4N53 - chains A and D of the 4 polymer chains in the assembly; structure by X-ray diffraction, 3.31 A resolution.

[Chain A]
Name: Capsid protein VP1
Organism: Enterovirus A71
UniProt: S5QA87 (S5QA87_9ENTO); numbering as in UniProt (aligned over 1-297)
Sequence (297 residues; row label = number of the first residue in the row):
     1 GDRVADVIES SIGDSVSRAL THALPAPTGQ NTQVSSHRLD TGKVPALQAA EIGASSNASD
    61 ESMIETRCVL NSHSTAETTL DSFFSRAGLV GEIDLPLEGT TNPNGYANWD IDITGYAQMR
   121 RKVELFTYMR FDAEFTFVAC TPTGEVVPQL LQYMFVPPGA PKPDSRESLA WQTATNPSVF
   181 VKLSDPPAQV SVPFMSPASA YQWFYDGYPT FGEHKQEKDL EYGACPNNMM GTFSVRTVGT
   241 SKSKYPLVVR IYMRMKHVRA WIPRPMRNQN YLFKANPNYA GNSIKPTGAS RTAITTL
Residues lining bound ligands: sphingosine (SPH): Ile111, Asp112, Ile113, Thr114, Phe135, Phe137, Phe155, Val192, Met195, Tyr201, Trp203, Gly223, Asn228, Met230, Phe233, Met253, Ala275

[Chain D]
Name: Capsid protein VP4
Organism: Enterovirus A71
UniProt: S6C3M9 (S6C3M9_9ENTO); numbering as in UniProt (aligned over 1-69)
Sequence (69 residues; row label = number of the first residue in the row):
     1 MGSQVSTQRS GSHENSNSAT EGSTINYTTI NYYKDSYAAT AGKQSLKQDP DKFANPVKDI
    61 FTEMAAPLK
Disordered / not traced: 1-11

[Chain A / chain D interface]
Residue-residue contacts (63; chain A residue first):
  Thr21(A) with Asp49(D), hydrogen bond; Asp51(D); Lys52(D)
  His22(A) with Asp49(D)
  Ala23(A) with Lys47(D), hydrogen bond (backbone-side chain); Gln48(D); Asp49(D)
  Leu24(A) with Lys47(D); Gln48(D), hydrogen bond (backbone-backbone)
  Pro25(A) with Leu46(D); Lys47(D)
  Ala26(A) with Leu46(D), hydrogen bond (backbone-backbone); Gln48(D)
  Pro27(A) with Leu46(D), hydrophobic
  Arg38(A) with Met64(D)
  Gly42(A) with Met64(D)
  Lys43(A) with Met64(D)
  Val44(A) with Glu63(D); Met64(D), hydrogen bond (backbone-backbone); Ala65(D)
  Pro45(A) with Glu63(D)
  Leu47(A) with Pro67(D)
  Gln48(A) with Pro67(D)
  Ala49(A) with Pro67(D); Leu68(D), hydrophobic
  Ile52(A) with Val57(D), hydrophobic; Leu68(D), hydrophobic
  Ala54(A) with Ala54(D); Asn55(D); Val57(D), hydrophobic
  Ser55(A) with Ala54(D), hydrogen bond (backbone-backbone)
  Asn57(A) with Glu63(D)
  Ala58(A) with Glu63(D)
  Ser59(A) with Glu63(D), hydrogen bond (backbone-side chain)
  Ser62(A) with Glu63(D), hydrogen bond
  Thr75(A) with Leu46(D); Gln48(D)
  Ala76(A) with Leu46(D), hydrophobic
  Thr79(A) with Gln44(D), hydrogen bond; Leu46(D)
  Asp81(A) with Tyr27(D); Ala41(D); Gln44(D)
  Ser85(A) with Ala41(D)
  Arg130(A) with Ala19(D), hydrogen bond (side chain-backbone)
  Phe131(A) with Ala19(D)
  Asp132(A) with Ser18(D); Ala19(D), hydrogen bond (side chain-backbone); Tyr37(D)
  Ser191(A) with Ala38(D)
  Pro193(A) with Tyr37(D)
  Lys256(A) with Tyr37(D); Ala38(D), hydrogen bond (side chain-backbone); Ala39(D), hydrogen bond (side chain-backbone)
  His257(A) with Ser18(D); Ala19(D); Tyr37(D); Ala39(D), hydrogen bond (side chain-backbone); Thr40(D), hydrogen bond (side chain-backbone)
  Val258(A) with Tyr27(D)
  Arg259(A) with Ser23(D); Ile25(D)
  Pro263(A) with Phe53(D)
Interface residues without a listed pair, chain A (43 interface residues in all): Leu20, Gly53, Val192, Phe194, Arg254, Trp261
Interface residues without a listed pair, chain D (32 interface residues in all): Thr20, Ser36, Pro56, Lys58, Phe61, Thr62

[In short]
The interface between chain A and chain D involves 43 residues on one side and 32 on the other; the contacts
include 15 hydrogen bonds. Polar contacts include Thr21(A)-Asp49(D), Ala23(A)-Lys47(D) and Ser59(A)-Glu63(D).
Ligands of chain A: sphingosine.
Chain A is Capsid protein VP1 and chain D is Capsid protein VP4, both from Enterovirus A71; the structure,
Human enterovirus 71 uncoating intermediate captured at atomic resolution, was determined by X-ray diffraction
together with 4N43 from the same study.
